5VED - chain A; structure by X-ray diffraction, 2.30 A resolution.

Chain A:
Protein: Serine/threonine-protein kinase PAK 4
From: Homo sapiens
Notes: EC 2.7.11.1
Reference sequence: O96013 (PAK4_HUMAN); residue numbers follow UniProt; this construct covers 286-591
Amino-acid sequence (319 residues; row label = number of the first residue in the row):
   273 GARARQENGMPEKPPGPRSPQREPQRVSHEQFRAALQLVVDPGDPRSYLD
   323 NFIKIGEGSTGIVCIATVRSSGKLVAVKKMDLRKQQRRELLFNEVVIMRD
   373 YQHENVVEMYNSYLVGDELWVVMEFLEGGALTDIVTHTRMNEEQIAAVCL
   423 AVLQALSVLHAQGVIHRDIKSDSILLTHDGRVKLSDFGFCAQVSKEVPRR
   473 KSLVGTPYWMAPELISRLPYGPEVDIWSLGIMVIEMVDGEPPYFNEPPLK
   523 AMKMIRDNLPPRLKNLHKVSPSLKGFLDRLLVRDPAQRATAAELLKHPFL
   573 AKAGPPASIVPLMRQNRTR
Not modelled in the structure: 273-299, 590-591
Modified residues: Ser474 (phosphoserine; SEP)
Sequence notes: expression tag (273-285)
Small-molecule neighbours: staurosporine (STU): Ile327, Gly328, Glu329, Gly330, Val335, Ala348, Lys350, Val379, Met395, Glu396, Phe397, Leu398, Gly401, Ala402, Asp444, Ser445, Leu447, Ser457, Asp458
Curated features (UniProtKB/Swiss-Prot):
  - region: Arg298 to Asn323 (GEF-interaction domain (GID))
  - active site: Asp440 (Proton acceptor)
  - binding site (ATP): Ile327 to Val335, Lys350, Glu396 to Leu398, Asp458 to Gly460
  - modified residue (Phosphoserine): Ser291, Ser474
  - mutagenesis: Lys350 (K350M: No change in cell motility; in association with M-351), Lys351 (K351M: No change in cell motility; in association with M-350), Ser445 (S445N: Approximately 30-fold increased autophosphorylation (constitutively active mutant)), Ser474 (S474E: Approximately 3-fold increased autophosphorylation)
What the authors report for this chain:
  - post-translational modification sites: Ser474
  - binding site for staurosporine: Leu398
  - conformationally variable residues: Ile369, Met381, Phe459, Cys462

Overview:
Ligands of chain A: staurosporine. Curated annotation (UniProt) lists active-site residue Asp440, 16
ATP-binding residues and 4 mutagenesis sites. From the paper: a binding site for staurosporine at Leu398; a
modification site at Ser474.
Chain A is Serine/threonine-protein kinase PAK 4 (Homo sapiens); the structure, PAK4 kinase domain in complex
with Staurosporine, was determined by X-ray diffraction, deposited together with 5VEE and 5VEF.
